PDB entry 6TMH | electron microscopy, 3.10 A resolution | chains d and e of the 21 polymer chains in the assembly

# Chain d
Molecule: ATP synthase subunit delta
Organism: Toxoplasma gondii (strain ATCC 50853 / GT1)
UniProtKB: A0A125YRE2 (A0A125YRE2_TOXGG); residues 1-183 here = UniProt positions 1-183
Chain sequence (183 residues; each row starts with the number of its first residue):
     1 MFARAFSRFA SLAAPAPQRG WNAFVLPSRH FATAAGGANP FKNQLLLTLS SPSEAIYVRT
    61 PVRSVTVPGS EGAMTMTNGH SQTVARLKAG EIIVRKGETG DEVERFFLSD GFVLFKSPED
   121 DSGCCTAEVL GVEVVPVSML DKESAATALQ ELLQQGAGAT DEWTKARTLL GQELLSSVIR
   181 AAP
Not modelled in the structure: 1-40

# Chain e
Molecule: ATP synthase subunit epsilon
Organism: Toxoplasma gondii (strain ATCC 50853 / GT1)
UniProtKB: S7VV10 (S7VV10_TOXGG); residues 1-73 here = UniProt positions 1-73
Chain sequence (73 residues; each row starts with the number of its first residue):
     1 MWRSSGVSFT RYASEMAALL RQCLKEPYRT QAMQRNQIHL KETVYQQGQV LTRETFNDIK
    61 KAFEAAAKHA GEK
Not modelled in the structure: 66-73

# Chain d / chain e interface
Contacting residue pairs (36; chain d residue first):
  Ser53(d) - Arg35(e)
  Arg86(d) - Trp2(e)
  Lys88(d) - Tyr12(e)
  Ser109(d) - Met16(e)
  Ser109(d) - Ala17(e)
  Ser109(d) - Leu20(e)
  Asp110(d) - Tyr12(e)  hydrogen bond
  Asp110(d) - Met16(e)
  Phe112(d) - Phe9(e)  hydrophobic
  Glu133(d) - Ala17(e)
  Glu133(d) - Leu20(e)
  Glu133(d) - Arg21(e)  salt bridge
  Val135(d) - Leu24(e)  hydrophobic
  Ser138(d) - Lys25(e)  hydrogen bond (backbone-side chain)
  Met139(d) - Leu24(e)
  Met139(d) - Lys25(e)  hydrogen bond (backbone-backbone)
  Met139(d) - Tyr28(e)  hydrophobic
  Leu140(d) - Cys23(e)
  Leu140(d) - Lys25(e)
  Asp141(d) - Cys23(e)
  Ser144(d) - Gln22(e)
  Ser144(d) - Arg29(e)
  Ala145(d) - Cys23(e)  hydrophobic
  Glu162(d) - Ser5(e)
  Trp163(d) - Ser5(e)
  Trp163(d) - Val7(e)  hydrophobic
  Trp163(d) - Arg11(e)
  Trp163(d) - Glu15(e)  hydrogen bond
  Ala166(d) - Ser5(e)
  Arg167(d) - Glu15(e)  salt bridge
  Leu170(d) - Met1(e)  hydrophobic
  Leu170(d) - Tyr12(e)  hydrophobic
  Leu170(d) - Met16(e)
  Gly171(d) - Met16(e)
  Leu174(d) - Met16(e)  hydrophobic
  Leu175(d) - Cys23(e)  hydrophobic
Other interface residues (no listed pair), chain d (27 interface residues in all): Phe107, Val132, Ala148, Leu152, Val178
Other interface residues (no listed pair), chain e (23 interface residues in all): Ala13, Leu19, Asn36, Lys60

# Overview
27 residues of chain d face 23 of chain e across their interface, with 4 hydrogen bonds and 2 salt bridges.
Polar contacts include Glu133(d)-Arg21(e), Arg167(d)-Glu15(e) and Asp110(d)-Tyr12(e).
Chain d is ATP synthase subunit delta and chain e is ATP synthase subunit epsilon, both from Toxoplasma gondii
(strain ATCC 50853 / GT1); the structure, Cryo-EM structure of Toxoplasma gondii mitochondrial ATP synthase
dimer, OSCP/F1/c-ring model, was determined by electron microscopy, deposited together with 6TMG, 6TMI, 6TMJ,
6TMK and 6TML.
